PDB entry 4RWB | X-ray diffraction, 2.00 A resolution | chain A

[Chain A]
Molecule: Matrix protein 2
Notes: fragment: transmembrane domain
UniProt: O70632 (M2_I97A1); residues 25-46 here = UniProt positions 25-46
Sequence (24 residues; row label = number of the first residue in the row):
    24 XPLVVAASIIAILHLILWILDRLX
Differences from the reference sequence: acetylation (24); engineered mutation Ala34 (Gly in O70632); amidation (47)
Modified positions: ACE (acetyl group) at position 24; NH2 (amino group) at position 47
Curated features (UniProtKB/Swiss-Prot):
  - site: His37 (Essential for channel activity, possibly by being protonated during channel activation, and by forming the channel gate and the selective filter), Trp41 (Seems to be involved in pH gating)
Small-molecule neighbours:
  - MPG ([(Z)-octadec-9-enyl] (2R)-2,3-bis(oxidanyl)propanoate), molecule 1: Pro25, Val28, Ala29, Ile32, Ile33, Leu36
  - MPG, molecule 2: Leu36, Ile39, Leu40, Leu43

[In short]
Chain A binds compound MPG.
Chain A is Matrix protein 2; the structure, Racemic influenza M2-TM crystallized from monoolein lipidic cubic
phase, was determined by X-ray diffraction, deposited together with 4RWC.
